5JQL - chains C and D of the 12 polymer chains in the assembly; structure by X-ray diffraction, 2.90 A resolution.

Chain C:
Protein: Protein UPS1, mitochondrial
Organism: Saccharomyces cerevisiae (strain ATCC 204508 / S288c)
Reference sequence: Q05776 (UPS1_YEAST); residues 2-175 here = UniProt positions 2-175
Amino-acid sequence (189 residues; each row starts with the number of its first residue; numbers below 1 keep their minus sign (Met-13 is residue -13)):
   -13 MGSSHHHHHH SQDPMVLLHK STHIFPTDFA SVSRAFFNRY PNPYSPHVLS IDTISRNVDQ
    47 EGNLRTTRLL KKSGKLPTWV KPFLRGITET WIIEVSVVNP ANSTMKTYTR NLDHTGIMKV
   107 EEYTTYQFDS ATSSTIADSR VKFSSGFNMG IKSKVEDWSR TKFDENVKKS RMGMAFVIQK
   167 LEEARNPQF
Disordered / not traced: -13 to -1, 171-175
Modified residues: Mse1 (selenomethionine); Mse91, Mse104, Mse158, Mse160 (selenomethionine; parent Met)
Construct notes: expression tag (-13 to 1)
Swiss-Prot annotation at these positions:
  - binding site (a 1,2-diacyl-sn-glycero-3-phosphate): Tyr26, Lys58, Lys148, Asn152

Chain D:
Protein: Mitochondrial distribution and morphology protein 35
Organism: Saccharomyces cerevisiae (strain ATCC 204508 / S288c)
Reference sequence: O60200 (MDM35_YEAST); residues 1-86 here = UniProt positions 1-86
Amino-acid sequence (86 residues; numbered 1 to 86; the number before each row is that of its first residue):
     1 MGNIMSASFA PECTDLKTKY DSCFNEWYSE KFLKGKSVEN ECSKQWYAYT TCVNAALVKQ
    61 GIKPALDEAR EEAPFENGGK LKEVDK
Disordered / not traced: 1-3, 78-86
Disulfide bonds: Cys13-Cys52, Cys23-Cys42
Swiss-Prot annotation at these positions:
  - motif: Cys13 to Cys23 (Cx9C motif 1), Cys42 to Cys52 (Cx9C motif 2)

How chain C and chain D interact:
Residue-residue contacts - 54 pairs, chain C then chain D:
  Ala16(C) with Leu33(D), hydrophobic
  Ser19(C) with Tyr28(D), hydrogen bond; Leu33(D)
  Arg20(C) with Asn25(D); Tyr28(D); Ser29(D), hydrogen bond
  Phe23(C) with Phe24(D), hydrophobic
  Asn24(C) with Asn25(D), hydrogen bond
  Tyr26(C) with Ser6(D)
  Pro27(C) with Ile4(D); Ser6(D)
  Leu35(C) with Ala7(D)
  Ser36(C) with Ala7(D); Ser8(D); Phe9(D), hydrogen bond (side chain-backbone)
  Ile37(C) with Ser6(D); Ala7(D), hydrogen bond (backbone-backbone); Lys17(D)
  Asp38(C) with Ser8(D), hydrogen bond; Phe9(D), hydrogen bond (side chain-backbone); Lys17(D); Tyr49(D), hydrogen bond; Val53(D)
  Thr39(C) with Trp46(D); Tyr49(D), hydrogen bond (backbone-side chain)
  Ile40(C) with Trp46(D); Leu57(D), hydrophobic; Arg70(D)
  Ser41(C) with Arg70(D)
  Arg42(C) with Tyr20(D), hydrogen bond; Phe24(D)
  Val44(C) with Val38(D)
  Gly48(C) with Phe32(D)
  Leu50(C) with Phe24(D), hydrophobic; Trp27(D), hydrophobic; Tyr28(D), hydrophobic; Phe32(D), hydrophobic
  Leu55(C) with Leu66(D), hydrophobic
  Trp77(C) with Phe9(D), hydrophobic; Gln60(D); Ile62(D)
  Val81(C) with Phe75(D)
  Val83(C) with Phe75(D), hydrophobic
  Val84(C) with Tyr28(D)
  Pro86(C) with Phe32(D), hydrophobic
  Lys92(C) with Phe75(D)
  Thr93(C) with Phe75(D)
  Tyr94(C) with Pro74(D), hydrophobic; Phe75(D), hydrophobic
  Arg96(C) with Ala69(D); Glu72(D), salt bridge
  Leu98(C) with Ala69(D), hydrophobic
  Tyr109(C) with Pro74(D), hydrogen bond (side chain-backbone); Phe75(D), hydrophobic
Interface residues without a listed pair, chain C (37 interface residues in all): Phe15, Asn49, Arg51, Lys57, Ile79, Ser82, Asp99
Interface residues without a listed pair, chain D (30 interface residues in all): Met5, Asp21, Ala65

Summary:
The interface between chain C and chain D involves 37 residues on one side and 30 on the other, with 11
hydrogen bonds and 1 salt bridge. Among the polar pairs are Arg96(C)-Glu72(D), Ser19(C)-Tyr28(D) and
Arg20(C)-Ser29(D).
Here chain C is Protein UPS1, mitochondrial and chain D is Mitochondrial distribution and morphology protein
35, both from Saccharomyces cerevisiae (strain ATCC 204508 / S288c). Entry 5JQL (Crystal Structure of
Phosphatidic acid Transporter Ups1/Mdm35 Void of Bound Phospholipid from Saccharomyces Cerevisiae at 2.9 ...)
was determined by X-ray diffraction, deposited together with 6KYL and 5JQM.
